2E6G - chains D and E of the 12 polymer chains in the assembly; structure by X-ray diffraction, 2.60 A resolution.

[Chain D (and E)]
Molecule: 5'-nucleotidase surE
Source organism: Thermus thermophilus
Notes: EC 3.1.3.5; chain E of this document is another copy of the same molecule, construct and numbering; everything in this record applies to it too
UniProt: Q53W92 (SURE_THET8); residues 1-244 here = UniProt positions 1-244
Sequence (244 residues; numbered 1 to 244; the number before each row is that of its first residue):
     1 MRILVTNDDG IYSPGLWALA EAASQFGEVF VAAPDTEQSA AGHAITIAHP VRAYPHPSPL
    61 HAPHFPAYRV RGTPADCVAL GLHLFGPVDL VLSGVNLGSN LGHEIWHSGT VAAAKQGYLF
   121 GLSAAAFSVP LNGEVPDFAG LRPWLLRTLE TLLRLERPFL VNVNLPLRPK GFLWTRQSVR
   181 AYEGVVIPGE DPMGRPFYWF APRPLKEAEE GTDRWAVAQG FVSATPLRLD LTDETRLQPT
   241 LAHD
Unresolved in the structure: 36-44, 238-244 (chain E: 37-45, 60-61)
Swiss-Prot annotation at these positions:
  - binding site (a divalent metal cation): Asp8, Asp9, Ser39, Asn96

[Chain D / chain E interface]
Residue-residue contacts - 14 pairs, chain D then chain E:
  Arg180(D) - Asp244(E)  hydrogen bond (side chain-backbone)
  Glu183(D) - Gln238(E)
  Glu183(D) - Leu241(E)
  Glu183(D) - Ala242(E)  hydrogen bond (side chain-backbone)
  Gly184(D) - Gln238(E)
  Val185(D) - Gln238(E)
  Val186(D) - Gln238(E)
  Arg203(D) - Ala242(E)
  Pro204(D) - His243(E)  hydrogen bond (backbone-backbone)
  Pro204(D) - Asp244(E)
  Leu205(D) - Leu241(E)
  Leu205(D) - His243(E)  hydrogen bond (backbone-side chain)
  Lys206(D) - His243(E)
  Glu207(D) - His243(E)  salt bridge
Interface residues without a listed pair, chain E (6 interface residues in all): Pro239

[Summary]
Chain D and chain E form an interface of 10 and 6 residues respectively; the contacts include 4 hydrogen bonds
and 1 salt bridge. Polar pairs include Glu207(D)-His243(E), Arg180(D)-Asp244(E) and Glu183(D)-Ala242(E). From
UniProt: 4 divalent metal cation-binding residues on chain D.
Chain D and chain E are both 5'-nucleotidase surE (Thermus thermophilus); the structure, Crystal structure of
the stationary phase survival protein SurE from Thermus thermophilus HB8 in complex with ..., was determined
by X-ray diffraction, deposited together with 2E69, 2E6B, 2E6C, 2E6E and 2E6H.
